Entry 4GT0 (X-ray diffraction, 2.57 A resolution); this record covers chain A.

[Chain A]
Molecule: Envelope protein E
Source organism: Dengue virus 1
Notes: fragment: sE(421)
UniProt: P17763 (POLG_DEN1W); residues 1-421 here correspond to UniProt positions 281-701 (UniProt number = residue number + 280)
Chain sequence (437 residues; row label = number of the first residue in the row; numbers below 1 keep their minus sign (Gly-15 is residue -15)):
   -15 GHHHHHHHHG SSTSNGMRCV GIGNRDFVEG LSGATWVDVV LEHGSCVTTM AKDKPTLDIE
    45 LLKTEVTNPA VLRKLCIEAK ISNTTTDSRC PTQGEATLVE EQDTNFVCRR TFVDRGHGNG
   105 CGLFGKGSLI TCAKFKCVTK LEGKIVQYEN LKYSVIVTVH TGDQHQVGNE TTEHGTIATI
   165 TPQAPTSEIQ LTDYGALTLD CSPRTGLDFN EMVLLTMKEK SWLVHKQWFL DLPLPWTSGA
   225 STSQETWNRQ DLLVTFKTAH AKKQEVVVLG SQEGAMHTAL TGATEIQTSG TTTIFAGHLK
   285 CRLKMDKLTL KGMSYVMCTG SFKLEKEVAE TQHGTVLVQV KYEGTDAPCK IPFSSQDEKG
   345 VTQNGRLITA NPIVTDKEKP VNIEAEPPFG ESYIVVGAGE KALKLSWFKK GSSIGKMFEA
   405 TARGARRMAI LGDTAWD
Not modelled in the structure: -15 to 1, 147-158, 404-421
Disulfides: Cys3-Cys30, Cys60-Cys121, Cys74-Cys105, Cys92-Cys116, Cys185-Cys285, Cys302-Cys333
Covalent attachments: N-acetylglucosamine (NAG) linked to Asn67
Differences from the reference sequence: expression tag (-15 to 0); engineered mutation His101 (Trp381 in P17763); conflict Ile161 (Thr441 in P17763), Lys202 (Glu482 in P17763), Glu203 (Lys483 in P17763)
Metal / ion sites: Cd2+ site 1 near Asp10 (its only coordinating residue here); Cd2+ site 2: Asp98 (shared with 1 residue of chain B)
Curated features (UniProtKB/Swiss-Prot):
  - region: Asp98 to Gly100, Gly102 to Gly111 (Fusion peptide)
  - glycosylation (N-linked (GlcNAc...) asparagine): Asn67, Asn153

[In short]
N-acetylglucosamine is covalently linked to Asn67.
Chain A is Envelope protein E (Dengue virus 1); the structure, Structure of dengue virus serotype 1 sE
containing stem to residue 421, was determined by X-ray diffraction together with 4GSX from the same study.
